PDB entry 8D3P | electron microscopy, 4.26 A resolution (low resolution: residue-level contacts below are approximate; hydrogen-bond / salt-bridge calls are withheld) | chains B and I of the 11 polymer chains in the assembly

== Chain B ==
Name: CRISPR-associated endonuclease Cas1
Source organism: Alkalihalobacillus halodurans C-125
Notes: EC 3.1.-.-
Reference sequence: Q9KFX9 (Q9KFX9_ALKHC); residue numbers follow UniProt; this construct covers 1-343
Chain sequence (347 residues; numbered -3 to 343; the number before each row is that of its first residue; numbers below 1 keep their minus sign (Gly-3 is residue -3)):
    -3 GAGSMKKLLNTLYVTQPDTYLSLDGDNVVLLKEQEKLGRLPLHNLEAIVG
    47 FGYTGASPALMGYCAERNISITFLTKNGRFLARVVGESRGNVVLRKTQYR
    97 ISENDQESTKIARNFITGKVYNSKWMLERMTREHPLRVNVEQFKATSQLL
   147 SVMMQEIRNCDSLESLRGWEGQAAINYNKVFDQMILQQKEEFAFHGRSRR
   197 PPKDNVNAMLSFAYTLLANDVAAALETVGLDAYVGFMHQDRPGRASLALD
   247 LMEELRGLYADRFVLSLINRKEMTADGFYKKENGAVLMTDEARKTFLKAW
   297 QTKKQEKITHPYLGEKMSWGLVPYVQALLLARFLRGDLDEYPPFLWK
Not modelled in the structure: 343
Differences from the reference sequence: expression tag (-3 to 0)
From the paper describing this entry:
  - catalytic residues: Glu166 (proposed by the authors, not directly observed)

== Chain I ==
Name: CRISPR-associated exonuclease Cas4
Source organism: Alkalihalobacillus halodurans C-125
Notes: EC 3.1.12.1
Reference sequence: A0A4Y7WTW2 (A0A4Y7WTW2_ALKHA); residue numbers follow UniProt; this construct covers 3-219
Chain sequence (218 residues; numbered 2 to 219; the number before each row is that of its first residue):
     2 ASNEEDRYLMLSGLQHFQFCKRQWALIHIEQQWEENVRTIEGQHLHKKAD
    52 QPFMKEKRGSKLTVRAMPIQSKNLQISGICDVVEFVQDSEGIELSGVSGS
   102 YKAFPVEYKRGKPKKGDEDIVQLVAQAMCLEEMLVCRIDKGYLFYNEIKH
   152 RVEVPITDALRDKVVQMAKEMHHYYENRHTPKVKTGPFCNNCSLQSICLP
   202 KLMNKRSVKRYIEGRLSE
Differences from the reference sequence: expression tag (2); conflict Met11 (Leu in A0A4Y7WTW2), Ser101 (Cys in A0A4Y7WTW2)
Bound ions: 4Fe-4S cluster Fe: Cys21, Cys199; Mn2+: Asp82, Glu108 (shared with 1 residue of chain H)
Small-molecule neighbours: 4Fe-4S cluster (SF4): Cys21, Lys22, Arg23, Gln24, Thr186, Cys190, Cys193, Leu195, Cys199, Pro201
From the paper describing this entry:
  - binding site for HSI strand 2- integrated prespacer strand plus repeat: Arg211
  - mutagenesis - K206A/R207A/K210A/R211A: unchanged catalytic activity on HSI substrate
  - binding site for HSI strand 3 bottom strand leader-repeat: Arg207
  - mutagenesis - Q44A, S194A: decreased catalytic activity
  - mutagenesis - Q16A, Q24A: abolished catalytic activity
  - specificity-determining residues: Gln16, Gln24

== Chain B / chain I interface ==
Pairs across the interface - 41 pairs, chain B then chain I:
  Ala-2(B) - Lys202(I)
  Gly-1(B) - Lys202(I)
  Met1(B) - Ser197(I)
  Gly86(B) - Gln32(I)
  Asn87(B) - Glu31(I)
  Asn87(B) - Gln33(I)
  Val89(B) - Ile30(I)
  Tyr117(B) - Arg216(I)
  Tyr117(B) - Glu219(I)
  Lys120(B) - Glu219(I)
  Met150(B) - Leu217(I)
  Arg154(B) - Ile213(I)
  Arg154(B) - Glu214(I)
  Pro307(B) - Tyr212(I)
  Pro307(B) - Arg216(I)
  Tyr308(B) - Leu203(I)
  Tyr308(B) - Lys206(I)
  Tyr308(B) - Arg207(I)
  Tyr308(B) - Val209(I)
  Glu311(B) - Lys202(I)
  Leu324(B) - Ser197(I)
  Leu324(B) - Leu200(I)
  Arg328(B) - Arg23(I)
  Arg328(B) - Glu31(I)
  Arg328(B) - Ile198(I)
  Arg331(B) - Glu31(I)
  Arg331(B) - Arg179(I)
  Arg331(B) - Thr181(I)
  Asp333(B) - Arg23(I)
  Asp333(B) - Lys183(I)
  Asp333(B) - Leu203(I)
  Asp333(B) - Met204(I)
  Leu334(B) - Leu203(I)
  Asp335(B) - Ser208(I)
  Asp335(B) - Val209(I)
  Glu336(B) - Val209(I)
  Glu336(B) - Lys210(I)
  Glu336(B) - Ile213(I)
  Pro338(B) - Val209(I)
  Leu341(B) - Tyr212(I)
  Leu341(B) - Arg216(I)
Other interface residues (no listed pair), chain B (29 interface residues in all): Ser0, Leu90, Asn110, Val224, Leu309, Leu325, Trp342
Other interface residues (no listed pair), chain I (27 interface residues in all): Leu27, His180

== Overview ==
Chain B and chain I form an interface of 29 and 27 residues respectively. Chain I binds 4Fe-4S cluster.
Asp82(I) and Glu108(I) coordinate Mn2+. The 4Fe-4S cluster Fe site is built by Cys21(I) and Cys199(I). From
the paper: the catalytic residue Glu166(B); Q44A and S194A of chain I reduce catalytic activity; 5
substitutions were tested in all.
Here chain B is CRISPR-associated endonuclease Cas1 and chain I is CRISPR-associated exonuclease Cas4, both
from Alkalihalobacillus halodurans C-125. Entry 8D3P (Type I-C Cas4-Cas1-Cas2 complex bound to half-site
integration intermediate (HSI)) was determined by electron microscopy together with 8D3L, 8D3M and 8D3Q from
the same study.
